Entry 8W2J (electron microscopy, 3.10 A resolution); this record covers chains G and H of the 8 polymer chains in the assembly.

# Chain G (and H)
Molecule: ATP-dependent 6-phosphofructokinase, liver type
From: Homo sapiens
Notes: EC 2.7.1.11; chain H of this document is another copy of the same molecule, construct and numbering; everything in this record applies to it too
Reference sequence: P17858 (PFKAL_HUMAN); residues 1-780 here = UniProt positions 1-780
Sequence (780 residues; each row starts with the number of its first residue):
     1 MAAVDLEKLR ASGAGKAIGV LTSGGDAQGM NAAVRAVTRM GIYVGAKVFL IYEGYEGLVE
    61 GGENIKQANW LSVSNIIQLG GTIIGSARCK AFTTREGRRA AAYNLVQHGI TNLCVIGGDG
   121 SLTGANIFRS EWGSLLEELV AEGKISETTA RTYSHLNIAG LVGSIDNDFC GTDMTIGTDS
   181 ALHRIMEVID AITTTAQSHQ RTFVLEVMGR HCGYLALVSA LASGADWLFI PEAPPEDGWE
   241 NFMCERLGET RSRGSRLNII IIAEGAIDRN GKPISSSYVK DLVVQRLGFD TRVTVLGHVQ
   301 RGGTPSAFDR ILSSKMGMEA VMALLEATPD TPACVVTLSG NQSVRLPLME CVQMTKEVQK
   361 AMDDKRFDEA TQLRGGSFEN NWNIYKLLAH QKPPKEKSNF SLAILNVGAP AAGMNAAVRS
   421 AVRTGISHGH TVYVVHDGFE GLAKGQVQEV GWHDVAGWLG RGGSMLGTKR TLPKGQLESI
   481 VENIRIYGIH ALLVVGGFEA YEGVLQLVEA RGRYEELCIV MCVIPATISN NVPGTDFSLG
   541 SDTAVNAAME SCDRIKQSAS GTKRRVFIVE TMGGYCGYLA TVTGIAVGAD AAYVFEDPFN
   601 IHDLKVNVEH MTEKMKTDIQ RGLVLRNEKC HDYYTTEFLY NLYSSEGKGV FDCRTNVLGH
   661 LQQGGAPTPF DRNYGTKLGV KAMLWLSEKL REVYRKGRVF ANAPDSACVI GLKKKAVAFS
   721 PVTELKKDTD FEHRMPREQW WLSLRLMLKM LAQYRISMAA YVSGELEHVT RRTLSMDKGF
Not modelled in the structure: 1-10, 772-780
UniProt features mapped onto this chain:
  - region: Gln391 to Phe400 (Interdomain linker)
  - active site: Asp166 (Proton acceptor)
  - binding site (ATP): Gly25, Arg88, Cys89, Gly118 to Ser121
  - binding site (Mg(2+)): Asp119
  - binding site (substrate): Ser164 to Asp166, Arg201, Met208 to Arg210, Glu264, Arg292, His298 to Arg301
  - binding site (beta-D-fructose 2,6-bisphosphate): Arg470, Thr527 to Asn531, Arg565, Met572 to Gly574, Glu628, Arg654, His660 to Gln663, Arg734
  - modified residue: Ala2 (N-acetylalanine), Ser377 (Phosphoserine), Tyr640 (Phosphotyrosine), Ser775 (Phosphoserine)
  - glycosylation: Ser529 (O-linked (GlcNAc) serine)
Ion coordination: Mg2+: Asp119 (together with ATP)
Residues lining bound ligands:
  - ATP (adenosine-5'-triphosphate), molecule 1: Ser23, Gly24, Gly25, Tyr55, Arg88, Cys89, Phe92, Thr93, Arg98, Gly117, Gly118, Asp119, Gly120, Ser121, Thr123, Gly124, Ile127, Ser164, Asp166, Arg301
  - ATP, molecule 2: Thr193, Thr194, Gln197, Gly224, Ser255, Leu257, Leu388, Arg419, Arg423, Val455, Ala456, Gly457, Gly460, Arg461
  - ATP, molecule 3: Asp226, Trp227, Leu228, Glu236, Phe242, Arg246, Trp382, Tyr385, Lys386, Ala389, Lys392
  - 1,6-di-O-phosphono-beta-D-fructofuranose (FBP): Ala409, Arg470, Thr527, Ile528, Ser529, Asn531, Met572, Gly573, Gly574, Glu628, Lys629, His660, Gln663, Arg734
From the paper describing this entry:
  - mutagenesis - N702T: increased catalytic activity
  - mutagenesis - N702T: abolished localization
  - allosteric site: Thr194, Lys677 (from molecular simulation)

# Chain G / chain H interface
Residue-residue contacts (98):
  Asp26(G) - Ala196(H)
  Asp26(G) - Ser198(H)  hydrogen bond
  Gly80(G) - Thr195(H)
  Gly80(G) - Ala196(H)  hydrogen bond (backbone-backbone)
  Gly81(G) - Ala196(H)
  Thr82(G) - Ala196(H)
  Thr82(G) - Ser198(H)
  Ile83(G) - Ala196(H)
  Ser86(G) - Ser198(H)
  Ser86(G) - His199(H)
  Val188(G) - Val299(H)  hydrophobic
  Ala191(G) - Gly302(H)
  Ala191(G) - Gly303(H)  hydrogen bond (backbone-backbone)
  Ile192(G) - His298(H)
  Ile192(G) - Val299(H)
  Thr195(G) - Gly80(H)
  Thr195(G) - Gly302(H)
  Thr195(G) - Gly303(H)
  Ala196(G) - Asp26(H)
  Ala196(G) - Gly80(H)  hydrogen bond (backbone-backbone)
  Ala196(G) - Gly81(H)
  Ala196(G) - Thr82(H)
  Ala196(G) - Ile83(H)
  Ser198(G) - Asp26(H)  hydrogen bond
  Ser198(G) - Thr82(H)
  Ser198(G) - Gly85(H)
  Ser198(G) - Ser86(H)
  His199(G) - Ser86(H)
  Arg201(G) - His298(H)
  Thr202(G) - His298(H)
  Met208(G) - Arg292(H)  hydrogen bond
  Glu264(G) - Arg292(H)  salt bridge
  Asp290(G) - His298(H)  salt bridge
  Arg292(G) - Met208(H)  hydrogen bond
  Arg292(G) - Glu264(H)  salt bridge
  Arg292(G) - His298(H)
  Val293(G) - Val295(H)
  Thr294(G) - Val295(H)
  Thr294(G) - Leu296(H)  hydrogen bond (side chain-backbone)
  Thr294(G) - Gly297(H)
  Thr294(G) - Val299(H)
  Val295(G) - Val293(H)
  Val295(G) - Thr294(H)
  Val295(G) - Val295(H)  hydrogen bond (backbone-backbone)
  Leu296(G) - Thr294(H)  hydrogen bond (backbone-side chain)
  Gly297(G) - Thr294(H)
  His298(G) - Ile192(H)
  His298(G) - Arg201(H)
  His298(G) - Thr202(H)
  His298(G) - Asp290(H)  salt bridge
  His298(G) - Arg292(H)
  Val299(G) - Val188(H)  hydrophobic
  Val299(G) - Ile192(H)
  Val299(G) - Thr294(H)
  Gly302(G) - Ala191(H)
  Gly302(G) - Thr195(H)
  Gly303(G) - Ala191(H)  hydrogen bond (backbone-backbone)
  Gly303(G) - Thr195(H)
  Pro410(G) - Ser560(H)
  Gly463(G) - Ser560(H)
  Ser464(G) - Ser560(H)
  Gly467(G) - Thr562(H)
  Thr468(G) - Thr562(H)
  Ala547(G) - Arg554(H)
  Ser551(G) - Leu661(H)
  Arg554(G) - Ala547(H)
  Arg554(G) - Leu661(H)  hydrogen bond (side chain-backbone)
  Arg554(G) - Gly664(H)
  Arg554(G) - Gly665(H)
  Ile555(G) - Leu661(H)  hydrophobic
  Gln557(G) - Gly664(H)
  Ser558(G) - His660(H)
  Ser558(G) - Gly664(H)
  Ser560(G) - Pro410(H)
  Ser560(G) - Gly463(H)
  Thr562(G) - Gly467(H)
  Arg565(G) - His660(H)  hydrogen bond
  Phe567(G) - His660(H)
  Arg654(G) - His660(H)
  Asn656(G) - Val657(H)
  Asn656(G) - Gly659(H)
  Asn656(G) - His660(H)
  Val657(G) - Asn656(H)
  Gly659(G) - Asn656(H)
  His660(G) - Ser558(H)
  His660(G) - Arg565(H)  hydrogen bond
  His660(G) - Arg654(H)
  His660(G) - Asn656(H)
  Leu661(G) - Ser551(H)
  Leu661(G) - Arg554(H)  hydrogen bond (backbone-side chain)
  Leu661(G) - Ile555(H)  hydrophobic
  Leu661(G) - Asn656(H)
  Leu661(G) - Leu661(H)  hydrophobic
  Gln663(G) - Ser558(H)
  Gly664(G) - Arg554(H)
  Gly664(G) - Gln557(H)
  Gly664(G) - Ser558(H)
  Gly665(G) - Arg554(H)
Also at the interface, not in a pair above, chain G (62 interface residues in all): Asn31, Leu79, Gly85, Thr194, Phe203, Arg301, Asp437, Leu466, Lys469, Leu658
Also at the interface, not in a pair above, chain H (60 interface residues in all): Asn31, Leu79, Arg184, Thr194, Phe203, Arg301, Ser464, Glu550, Phe567, Leu658, Gln663

# In short
62 residues of chain G and 60 residues of chain H are in contact; the contacts include 15 hydrogen bonds and 4
salt bridges. Polar contacts include Glu264(G)-Arg292(H), Asp290(G)-His298(H) and Asp26(G)-Ser198(H). From the
paper: N702T of chain G increases catalytic activity; an allosteric site at Thr194(G) and Lys677(G).
Both chains are ATP-dependent 6-phosphofructokinase, liver type (Homo sapiens). Entry 8W2J (Human liver
phosphofructokinase-1 filament in the T-state conformation) was determined by electron microscopy together
with 8W2I, 8W2G and 8W2H from the same study.
